Entry 7VIA (electron microscopy, 3.88 A resolution); this record covers chains C and G of the 7 polymer chains in the assembly.

[Chain C (and G)]
Name: Major capsid protein
Organism: Escherichia phage lambda
Notes: chain G of this document is another copy of the same molecule, construct and numbering; everything in this record applies to it too
Reference sequence: P03713 (CAPSD_LAMBD); residue numbers follow UniProt; this construct covers 1-341
Chain sequence (341 residues; each row starts with the number of its first residue):
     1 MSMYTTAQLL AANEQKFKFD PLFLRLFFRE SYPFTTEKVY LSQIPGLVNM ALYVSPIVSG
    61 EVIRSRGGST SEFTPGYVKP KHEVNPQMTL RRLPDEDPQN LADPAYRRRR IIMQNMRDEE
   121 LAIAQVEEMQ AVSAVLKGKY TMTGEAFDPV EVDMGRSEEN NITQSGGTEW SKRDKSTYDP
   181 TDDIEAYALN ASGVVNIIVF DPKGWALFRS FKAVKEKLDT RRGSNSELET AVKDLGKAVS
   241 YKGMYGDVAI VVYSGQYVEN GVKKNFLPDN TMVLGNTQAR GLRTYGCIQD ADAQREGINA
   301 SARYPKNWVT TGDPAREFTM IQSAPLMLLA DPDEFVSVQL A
Disordered / not traced: 1-6

[Chain C / chain G interface]
Pairs across the interface (16):
  Gln-87(C) with Glu-37(G), hydrogen bond; Gln-294(G); Asn-299(G)
  Gly-312(C) with Asp-290(G); Lys-306(G), hydrogen bond (backbone-side chain); Trp-308(G); Met-320(G)
  Asp-313(C) with Lys-79(G); Lys-81(G), salt bridge; Trp-308(G)
  Ala-315(C) with Asp-290(G); Ala-291(G), hydrogen bond (backbone-backbone); Lys-306(G)
  Arg-316(C) with Gln-289(G), hydrogen bond (side chain-backbone); Asp-290(G); Ala-291(G)
Interface residues without a listed pair, chain C (7 interface residues in all): Asn-85, Thr-311
Interface residues without a listed pair, chain G (12 interface residues in all): Cys-287

[In short]
7 residues of chain C and 12 residues of chain G are in contact; the contacts include 4 hydrogen bonds and 1
salt bridge. Polar pairs include Asp-313(C)/Lys-81(G), Gln-87(C)/Glu-37(G) and Gly-312(C)/Lys-306(G).
Chain C and chain G are both Major capsid protein (Escherichia phage lambda); the structure, Focused
refinement of asymmetric unit of bacteriophage lambda procapsid at 3.88 Angstrom, was determined by electron
microscopy, deposited together with 7VI9, 7VII and 7VIK.
